Entry 6MMD (X-ray diffraction, 1.23 A resolution); this record covers chains A and B.

== Chain A (and B) ==
Protein: Photoactive yellow protein
From: Halorhodospira halophila
Notes: chain B of this document is another copy of the same molecule, construct and numbering; everything in this record applies to it too
UniProtKB: P16113 (PYP_HALHA); numbering as in UniProt (aligned over 1-125)
Amino-acid sequence (125 residues; each row starts with the number of its first residue):
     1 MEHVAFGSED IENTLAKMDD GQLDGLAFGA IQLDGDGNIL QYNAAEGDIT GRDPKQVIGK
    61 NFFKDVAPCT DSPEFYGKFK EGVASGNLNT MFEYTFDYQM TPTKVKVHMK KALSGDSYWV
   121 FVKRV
Modified / non-standard residues: Y42 (3,5-dichloro-L-tyrosine; 2LT)
Covalently attached groups: 4'-hydroxycinnamic acid (HC4) linked to C69
Residues lining bound ligands: 4'-hydroxycinnamic acid (HC4): I31, Y42, E46, T50, R52, F62, V66, A67, P68, T70, F96, D97, Y98
UniProt features mapped onto this chain:
  - modified residue: C69 (S-(4-hydroxycinnamyl)cysteine)
Reported in the primary citation:
  - binding site for 4'-hydroxycinnamic acid: E46

== Interface between chain A and chain B ==
Pairs across the interface - 31 pairs, chain A then chain B:
  M1(A) with D36(B); N61(B); K64(B); Y76(B), hydrogen bond
  E2(A) with Y76(B), hydrogen bond (backbone-side chain)
  H3(A) with G35(B), hydrogen bond (side chain-backbone); D36(B), salt bridge; Y76(B); K80(B); V83(B)
  V4(A) with Y76(B)
  A5(A) with D71(B); S72(B); P73(B); Y76(B), hydrophobic; G77(B)
  F6(A) with D71(B), hydrogen bond (backbone-side chain); S72(B); P73(B)
  G7(A) with P73(B)
  S8(A) with P73(B)
  A27(A) with K64(B); D71(B); Y76(B), hydrophobic
  F28(A) with D71(B)
  D48(A) with K64(B), salt bridge
  K123(A) with P68(B), hydrogen bond (side chain-backbone); D71(B), hydrogen bond (side chain-backbone)
  R124(A) with P68(B); Y98(B)
  V125(A) with Y98(B)
Interface residues without a listed pair, chain A (16 interface residues in all): L26, A45
Interface residues without a listed pair, chain B (16 interface residues in all): F63, C69, D97

== Overview ==
The chain A/chain B interface involves 16 residues from each chain, with 6 hydrogen bonds and 2 salt bridges.
Polar contacts include H3(A)-D36(B), D48(A)-K64(B) and M1(A)-Y76(B). 4'-hydroxycinnamic acid is covalently
linked to C69(A). From the paper: a binding site for 4'-hydroxycinnamic acid at E46(A).
Both chains are Photoactive yellow protein (Halorhodospira halophila). Entry 6MMD (Photoactive Yellow Protein
with 3,5-dichlorotyrosine substituted at position 42) was determined by X-ray diffraction, deposited together
with 6MHI, 6MHN and 6MKT.
